Entry 8JGF (electron microscopy, 2.70 A resolution); this record covers chains L and R of the 6 polymer chains in the assembly.

[Chain L]
Protein: BAM8-22
Chain sequence (15 residues; row label = number of the first residue in the row):
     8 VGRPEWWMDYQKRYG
Disordered / not traced: 8-9, 22

[Chain R]
Protein: Mas-related G-protein coupled receptor member X1
Organism: Homo sapiens
Reference sequence: Q96LB2 (MRGX1_HUMAN); residues 1-319 here = UniProt positions 1-319
Chain sequence (319 residues; row label = number of the first residue in the row):
     1 MDPTISTLDTELTPINGTEETLCYKQTLSLTVLTCIVSLVGLTGNAVVLW
    51 LLGCRMRRNAFSIYILNLAAADFLFLSGRLIYSLLSFISIPHTISKILYP
   101 VMMFSYFAGLSFLSAVSTERCLSVLWPIWYRCHRPTHLSAVVCVLLWALS
   151 LLRSILEWMLCGFLFSGADSAWCQTSDFITVAWLIFLCVVLCGSSLVLLI
   201 RILCGSRKIPLTRLYVTILLTVLVFLLCGLPFGIQFFLFLWIHVDREVLF
   251 CHVHLVSIFLSALNSSANPIIYFFVGSFRQRQNRQNLKLVLQRALQDASE
   301 VDEGGGQLPEEILELSGSR
Disordered / not traced: 1-23, 87-94, 161-172, 280-319
Curated features (UniProtKB/Swiss-Prot):
  - glycosylation: Asn-16 (N-linked (GlcNAc...) asparagine)
  - natural variant: Ile-36 (I36V: No alteration in ligand-mediated receptor activity), Ala-46 (A46T: No alteration in ligand-mediated receptor activity), Arg-55 (R55L: No alteration in ligand-mediated receptor activity), Arg-131 (R131S: Decrease in ligand-mediated and ligand-independent receptor activity), His-133 (H133R: Increase in ligand-mediated receptor activity), His-137 (H137R: No alteration in ligand-mediated receptor activity), Phe-273 (F273L: No alteration in ligand-mediated receptor activity)
From the paper describing this entry:
  - contacts within the chain: Tyr-106/Gly-229 (hydrogen bond), Tyr-106/Gly-233 (hydrogen bond)
  - conformationally variable residues (helix shift): Pro-231
  - mutagenesis - F239A: unchanged signaling in response to CNF-Tx2

[Chain L / chain R interface]
Contacting residue pairs (23; chain L residue first):
  Trp-13(L) with Leu-240(R); Trp-241(R); His-243(R)
  Trp-14(L) with Leu-240(R), hydrogen bond (side chain-backbone); Trp-241(R), hydrophobic
  Met-15(L) with Arg-246(R), hydrogen bond; Phe-250(R), hydrophobic
  Tyr-17(L) with Leu-249(R); Phe-250(R), hydrophobic; His-254(R)
  Gln-18(L) with Phe-239(R); Leu-240(R); Leu-249(R)
  Arg-20(L) with Tyr-99(R); Glu-157(R), salt bridge; Asp-177(R), salt bridge; Phe-236(R); Leu-240(R); Trp-241(R)
  Tyr-21(L) with Tyr-99(R); Pro-100(R), hydrophobic; Glu-157(R); Trp-158(R), hydrophobic
Other interface residues (no listed pair), chain R (16 interface residues in all): Ser-154, Ile-242
Interface features reported in the paper:
  - pairs named by the authors: Tyr-17(L)/Phe-236(R) (hydrophobic contact), Arg-20(L)/Glu-157(R) (salt bridge), Tyr-21(L)/Tyr-99(R) (hydrophobic contact), Tyr-99(R)/Arg-20(L), Pro-100(R)/Tyr-21(L) (hydrophobic contact), Glu-157(R)/Tyr-21(L), Trp-158(R)/Tyr-21(L) (hydrophobic contact), Asp-177(R)/Arg-20(L) (salt bridge), Phe-250(R)/Tyr-17(L) (hydrophobic contact), His-254(R)/Tyr-17(L) (hydrophobic contact)
  - interface residues, chain L: Trp-13(L), Trp-14(L), Met-15(L)
  - interface residues, chain R: Leu-240(R), Trp-241(R), Ile-242(R), His-243(R), Arg-246(R), Leu-249(R)

[In short]
The interface between chain L and chain R involves 7 residues on one side and 16 on the other, with 2 hydrogen
bonds and 2 salt bridges. Polar pairs include Arg-20(L)/Glu-157(R), Arg-20(L)/Asp-177(R) and
Trp-14(L)/Leu-240(R). The paper describes hydrophobic contacts between Tyr-17(L) and Phe-236(R), Tyr-21(L) and
Tyr-99(R) and Pro-100(R) and Tyr-21(L) among others; salt bridges between Arg-20(L) and Glu-157(R) and
Asp-177(R) and Arg-20(L); contacts between Tyr-99(R) and Arg-20(L) and Glu-157(R) and Tyr-21(L). From the
paper: F239A of chain R leaves signaling in response to CNF-Tx2 unchanged; interface residues Trp-13(L),
Trp-14(L) and Leu-240(R) among others.
Chain L is BAM8-22 and chain R is Mas-related G-protein coupled receptor member X1 (Homo sapiens); the
structure, CryoEM structure of Gq-coupled MRGPRX1 with peptide agonist BAM8-22, was determined by electron
microscopy (same publication as 8JGB and 8JGG).
